Entry 9EAC (electron microscopy, 4.27 A resolution (low resolution: residue-level contacts below are approximate; hydrogen-bond / salt-bridge calls are withheld)); this record covers chains A and B of the 3 polymer chains in the assembly.

[Chain A]
Protein: Capsid protein VP1
Source organism: Seneca Valley virus USA/SSV-001
Reference sequence: Q155Z9 (POLG_SVV1); residues 29-258 here correspond to UniProt positions 702-931 (UniProt number = residue number + 673)
Amino-acid sequence (230 residues; each row starts with the number of its first residue):
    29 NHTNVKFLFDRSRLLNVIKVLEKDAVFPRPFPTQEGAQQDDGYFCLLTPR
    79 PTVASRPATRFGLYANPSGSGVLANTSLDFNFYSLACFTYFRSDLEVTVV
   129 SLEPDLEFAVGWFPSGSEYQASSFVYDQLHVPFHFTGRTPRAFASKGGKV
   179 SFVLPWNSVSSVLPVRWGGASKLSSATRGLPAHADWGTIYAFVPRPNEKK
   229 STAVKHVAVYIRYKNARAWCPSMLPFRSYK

[Chain B]
Protein: Capsid protein VP3
Source organism: Seneca Valley virus USA/SSV-001
Reference sequence: Q155Z9 (POLG_SVV1); residues 1-238 here correspond to UniProt positions 435-672 (UniProt number = residue number + 434)
Amino-acid sequence (238 residues; row label = number of the first residue in the row):
     1 GPIPTAPRENSLMFLSTLPDDTVPAYGNVRTPPVNYLPGEITDLLQLARI
    51 PTLMAFERVPEPVPASDTYVPYVAVPTQFDDRPLISFPITLSDPVYQNTL
   101 VGAISSNFANYRGCIQITLTFCGPMMARGKFLLSYSPPNGTQPQTLSEAM
   151 QCTYSIWDIGLNSSWTFVVPYISPSDYRETRAITNSVYSADGWFSLHKLT
   201 KITLPPDCPQSPCILFFASAGEDYTLRLPVDCNPSYVF
Unresolved in the structure: 61-66

[Interface between chain A and chain B]
Contacting residue pairs (48; chain A residue first):
  H30(A) with R227(B); L228(B); P229(B)
  T31(A) with D43(B); L44(B)
  N32(A) with T42(B)
  V33(A) with T42(B)
  R39(A) with T17(B)
  S40(A) with S16(B)
  F108(A) with P234(B); Y236(B); V237(B)
  N109(A) with C232(B)
  Y111(A) with Y236(B)
  S112(A) with N107(B); C232(B); Y236(B)
  R120(A) with P32(B)
  S179(A) with T22(B)
  F180(A) with T22(B); V23(B); A25(B)
  V181(A) with T22(B); V23(B); P24(B); A25(B)
  P183(A) with Y26(B); V29(B)
  W184(A) with V29(B)
  S189(A) with Y36(B)
  A246(A) with E40(B); I41(B)
  W247(A) with L37(B); P38(B); G39(B); E40(B)
  C248(A) with G39(B)
  P249(A) with I41(B)
  P253(A) with Y236(B)
  F254(A) with N98(B); Y236(B)
  R255(A) with Q97(B); N98(B)
  S256(A) with Q97(B)
  Y257(A) with Y69(B); P94(B); Q97(B); N98(B)
Interface residues without a listed pair, chain A (33 interface residues in all): L113, E124, T126, V128, P168, V187, R245
Interface residues without a listed pair, chain B (34 interface residues in all): F14, T31, D67, F108

[Summary]
Chain A and chain B form an interface of 33 and 34 residues respectively.
Here chain A is Capsid protein VP1 and chain B is Capsid protein VP3, both from Seneca Valley virus
USA/SSV-001. Entry 9EAC (Seneca valley virus Empty rotated particle at acidic condition (ER-particle[C])) was
determined by electron microscopy together with 9EAA, 9EAB and 9EAD from the same study.
